9J1L - chains N and O of the 15 polymer chains in the assembly; structure by electron microscopy, 3.28 A resolution.

Chain N:
Name: Alpha-amylase
Source organism: Listeria monocytogenes
Reference sequence: A0A3D7WJE9 (A0A3D7WJE9_LISMN); residue numbers follow UniProt; this construct covers 1-191
Amino-acid sequence (191 residues; each row starts with the number of its first residue):
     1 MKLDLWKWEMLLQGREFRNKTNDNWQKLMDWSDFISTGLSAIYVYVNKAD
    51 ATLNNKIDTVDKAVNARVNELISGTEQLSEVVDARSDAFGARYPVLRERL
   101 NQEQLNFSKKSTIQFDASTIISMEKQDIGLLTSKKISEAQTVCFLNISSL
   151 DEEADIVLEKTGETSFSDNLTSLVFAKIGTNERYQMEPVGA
Not modelled in the structure: 191

Chain O:
Name: FtbO
Source organism: Listeria monocytogenes
Reference sequence: A0A3T2E047 (A0A3T2E047_LISMN); residues 1-146 here = UniProt positions 1-146
Amino-acid sequence (146 residues; row label = number of the first residue in the row):
     1 MTEIKRMLQTKEDNSKEQFYPETHVAGIVGLTEYVSGQLPTGVVSVNGKA
    51 GRVLLDAEDVHAAKKSHTHEVATYTTDGFMSSFDKQKIDQLVSPEAGVTS
   101 INGKTGIVDLFASDLDAAEINHTHAEATTTESGFLSIDDKEKLDAI
Not modelled in the structure: 1
Bound ions: Fe ion site 1: His67, His69 (shared with 2 residues of chain 3; 1 residue of chain o); Fe ion site 2: His122, His124 (shared with 2 residues of chain 3; 2 residues of chain o)

Chain N / chain O interface:
Residue-residue contacts (20; chain N residue first):
  Phe115(N) with Gln9(O)
  Leu130(N) with Phe19(O), hydrophobic
  Ser133(N) with Glu22(O), hydrogen bond
  Glu138(N) with Tyr20(O), hydrogen bond
  Thr171(N) with Arg6(O); Gln18(O); Tyr20(O)
  Ser172(N) with Gln18(O); Tyr20(O), hydrogen bond
  Leu173(N) with Arg6(O); Lys16(O); Gln18(O)
  Val174(N) with Lys16(O)
  Phe175(N) with Leu8(O), hydrophobic; Ser15(O); Lys16(O), hydrogen bond (backbone-backbone)
  Ala176(N) with Ser15(O)
  Arg183(N) with Asp13(O); Ser15(O); Glu17(O), salt bridge
Interface residues without a listed pair, chain N (12 interface residues in all): Leu170

In short:
The interface between chain N and chain O involves 12 residues on one side and 11 on the other, with 4
hydrogen bonds and 1 salt bridge. Polar contacts include Arg183(N)-Glu17(O), Ser133(N)-Glu22(O) and
Glu138(N)-Tyr20(O). His67(O) and His69(O) coordinate Fe ion site 1.
Here chain N is Alpha-amylase and chain O is FtbO, both from Listeria monocytogenes. Entry 9J1L (Side fiber of
monocin) was determined by electron microscopy, deposited together with 9J1J and 9J1K.
